4X4F - chains C and F of the 6 polymer chains in the assembly; structure by X-ray diffraction, 2.80 A resolution.

Chain C:
Protein: Regulatory protein
From: Enterobacter sp. RFL1396
Notes: fragment: Controller protein
Reference sequence: Q8GGH0 (Q8GGH0_9ENTR); residues 1-79 here = UniProt positions 1-79
Sequence (82 residues; row label = number of the first residue in the row; numbers below 1 keep their minus sign (Gly-2 is residue -2)):
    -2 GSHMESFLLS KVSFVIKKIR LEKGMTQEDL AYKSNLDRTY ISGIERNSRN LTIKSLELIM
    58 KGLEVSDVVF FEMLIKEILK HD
Disordered / not traced: -2 to 1, 79
Differences from the reference sequence: expression tag (-2 to 0)

Chain F:
Molecule: 35-nt DNA strand
Notes: fragment: Operator DNA
Sequence (35 nucleotides; row label = number of the first residue in the row):
     1 ATGTTGACTA TAATCACACG GACTATAAGT CACAT

Interface between chain C and chain F:
Contacting residue pairs (18):
  Leu33(C) - DT14(F)  phosphate contact
  Asp34(C) - DT14(F)  hydrogen bond to the phosphate
  Asp34(C) - DC15(F)  base contact
  Arg35(C) - DC17(F)  base contact
  Thr36(C) - DC15(F)  base contact
  Thr36(C) - DA16(F)  base contact
  Thr36(C) - DC17(F)  base contact
  Tyr37(C) - DA12(F)  sugar contact
  Tyr37(C) - DA13(F)  hydrogen bond to the phosphate
  Tyr37(C) - DT14(F)  base contact
  Arg46(C) - DA12(F)  salt bridge to the phosphate
  Arg46(C) - DA13(F)  base contact
  Asn47(C) - DA12(F)  hydrogen bond to the phosphate
  Asn47(C) - DA13(F)  phosphate contact
  Leu48(C) - DA13(F)  phosphate contact
  Thr49(C) - DA12(F)  phosphate contact
  Thr49(C) - DA13(F)  hydrogen bond to the phosphate
  Ser52(C) - DA13(F)  hydrogen bond to the phosphate
Interface residues without a listed pair, chain C (11 interface residues in all): Asn32
Interface residues without a listed pair, chain F (7 interface residues in all): DA18

Overview:
11 residues of chain C and 7 residues of chain F are in contact, with 5 hydrogen bonds and 1 salt bridge.
Among the polar pairs are Asp34(C)-DT14(F), Tyr37(C)-DA13(F) and Asn47(C)-DA12(F).
Chain C is Regulatory protein (Enterobacter sp. RFL1396) and chain F is a 35-nt DNA strand; the structure,
RADIATION DAMAGE TO THE NUCLEOPROTEIN COMPLEX C.Esp1396I: DOSE (DWD) 20.6 MGy, was determined by X-ray
diffraction together with 4X4B, 4X4C, 4X4D, 4X4E, 4X4G, 4X4H and 4X4I from the same study.
